7ED6 - chain A; structure by X-ray diffraction, 1.93 A resolution.

# Chain A
Protein: Probable kinase
From: Thermus thermophilus (strain HB8 / ATCC 27634 / DSM 579)
Reference sequence: Q5SLS9 (Q5SLS9_THET8); residues 1-198 here = UniProt positions 1-198
Amino-acid sequence (219 residues; numbered -20 to 198; the number before each row is that of its first residue; numbers below 1 keep their minus sign (Mse-20 is residue -20)):
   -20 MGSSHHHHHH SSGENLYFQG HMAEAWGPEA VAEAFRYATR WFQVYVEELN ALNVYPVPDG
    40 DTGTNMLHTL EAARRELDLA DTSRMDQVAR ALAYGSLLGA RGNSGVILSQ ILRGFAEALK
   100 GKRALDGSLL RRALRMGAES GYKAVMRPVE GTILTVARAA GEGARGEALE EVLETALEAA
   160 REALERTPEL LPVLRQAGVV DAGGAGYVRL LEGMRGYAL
Not modelled in the structure: -20 to -5
Differences from the reference sequence: initiating methionine (-20); expression tag (-19 to 0)
Modified positions: Mse-20 (selenomethionine); Mse1, Mse45, Mse64, Mse115, Mse125, Mse193 (selenomethionine; parent Met)
Bound ions: Mg2+ site 1: Asn32, Asp38, Asp40 (together with ADP); Mg2+ site 2: Asp38, Asp40 (together with ADP)
Residues lining bound ligands: ADP (adenosine-5'-diphosphate): Asn32, Tyr34, Pro35, Val36, Asp38, Asp40, Thr41, Asn44, Arg80, Gly81, Asn82, Ser83, Ile86, Val124, Arg126, Pro127, Val128, Thr131, Ile132, Leu133, Asp180, Ala181, Gly182, Gly183

# Summary
Ligands of chain A: ADP. Asn32, Asp38 and Asp40 coordinate Mg2+ site 1. The Mg2+ site 2 is built by Asp38 and
Asp40.
Chain A is Probable kinase (Thermus thermophilus (strain HB8 / ATCC 27634 / DSM 579)); the structure, Crystal
structure of Thermus thermophilus FakA ATP-binding domain, was determined by X-ray diffraction, deposited
together with 7ED9.
